Entry 8Y16 (electron microscopy, 2.98 A resolution); this record covers chains A and B of the 6 polymer chains in the assembly.

Chain A:
Protein: Angiotensin-converting enzyme 2
From: Homo sapiens
Notes: EC 3.4.17.23, 3.4.17.-
Reference sequence: Q9BYF1 (ACE2_HUMAN); residue numbers follow UniProt; this construct covers 19-615
Sequence (603 residues; each row starts with the number of its first residue):
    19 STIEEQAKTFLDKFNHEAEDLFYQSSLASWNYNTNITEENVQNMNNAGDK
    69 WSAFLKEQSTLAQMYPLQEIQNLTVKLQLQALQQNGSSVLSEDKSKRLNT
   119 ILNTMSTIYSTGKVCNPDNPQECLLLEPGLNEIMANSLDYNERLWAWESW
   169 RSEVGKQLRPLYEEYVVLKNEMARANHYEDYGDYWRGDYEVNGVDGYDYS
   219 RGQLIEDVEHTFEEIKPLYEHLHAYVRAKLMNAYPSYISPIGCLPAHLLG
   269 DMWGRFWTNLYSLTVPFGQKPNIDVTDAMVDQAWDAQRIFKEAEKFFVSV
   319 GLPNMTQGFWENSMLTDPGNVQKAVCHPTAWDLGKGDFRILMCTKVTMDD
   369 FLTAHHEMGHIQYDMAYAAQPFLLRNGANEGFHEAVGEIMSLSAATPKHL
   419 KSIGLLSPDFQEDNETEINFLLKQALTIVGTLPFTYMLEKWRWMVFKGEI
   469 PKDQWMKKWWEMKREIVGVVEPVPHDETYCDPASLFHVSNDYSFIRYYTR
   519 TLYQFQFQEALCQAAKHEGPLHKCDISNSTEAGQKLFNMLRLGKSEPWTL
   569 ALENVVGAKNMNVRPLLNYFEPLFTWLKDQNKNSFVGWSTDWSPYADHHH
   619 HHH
Unresolved in the structure: 615-621
Sequence notes: expression tag (616-621)
UniProt features mapped onto this chain:
  - region (Interaction with SARS-CoV spike glycoprotein): D30 to Y41, M82 to P84, K353 to R357
  - active site: E375 (Proton acceptor), H505 (Proton donor)
  - binding site (chloride): R169, W477, K481
  - binding site (substrate): R273, H345, P346, Y515
  - binding site (Zn(2+)): H374, H378, E402
  - glycosylation (N-linked (GlcNAc...) asparagine): N53, N90, N103, N322, N432, N546
Cystine bridges: C133-C141, C344-C361, C530-C542
Covalent attachments: N-acetylglucosamine (NAG) linked to N53, N103, N322, N432, N546; glycan linked to N90
Ion coordination: Zn2+: H374, H378, E402

Chain B:
Protein: Spike glycoprotein
From: Severe acute respiratory syndrome coronavirus 2
Reference sequence: P0DTC2 (SPIKE_SARS2); aligned to UniProt positions 1-1204 over residues 0-1208 (the alignment contains insertions or deletions, so no single offset holds)
Sequence (1248 residues; each row starts with the number of its first residue; note: 5 numbers in that range are skipped by the numbering (no residue carries them; nothing is unmodelled there); numbering starts at 0):
     0 MFVFLVLLPLVSSQCVMPLFNLITTTQSYTNSFTRGVYYPDKVFRSSVLH
    50 LTQDLFLPFFSNVTWF
    68 HAISGTNGTKRFDNPVLPFNDGVYFASTEKSNIIRGWIFGTTLDSKTQSL
   118 LIVNNATNVFIKVCEFQF
   137 CNDPFLDVYHKNNKSWMESESGVYSSANNCTFEYVSQPFLMDLEGKQGNF
   187 KNLREFVFKNIDGYFKIYSKHTPI
   212 IGRDFPQGFSALEPLVDLPIGINITRFQTLLALNRSYLTPGDSSSGWTAG
   262 AADYYVGYLQPRTFLLKYNENGTITDAVDCALDPLSETKCTLKSFTVEKG
   312 IYQTSNFRVQPTESIVRFPNVTNLCPFHEVFNATRFASVYAWNRTRISNC
   362 VADYSVLYNFAPFFAFKCYGVSPTKLNDLCFTNVYADSFVIKGNEVSQIA
   412 PGQTGNIADYNYKLPDDFTGCVIAWNSNKLDSKHSGNYDYWYRSFRKSKL
   462 KPFERDISTEIYQAGNKPCKG
   484 KGPNCYFPLQSYGFRPTYGVGHQPYRVVVLSFELLHAPATVCGPKKSTNL
   534 VKNKCVNFNFNGLTGTGVLTKSNKKFLPFQQFGRDIVDTTDAVRDPQTLE
   584 ILDITPCSFGGVSVITPGTNTSNQVAVLYQGVNCTEVSVAIHADQLTPTW
   634 RVYSTGSNVFQTRAGCLIGAEYVNNSYECDIPIGAGVCASYQTQTKSRRR
   684 ARSVASQSIIAYTMSLGAENSVAYSNNSIAIPTNFTISVTTEILPVSMTK
   734 TSVDCTMYICGDSTECSNLLLQYGSFCTQLKRALTGIAVEQDKNTQEVFA
   784 QVKQIYKTPPIKYFGGFNFSQILPDPSKPSKRSPIEDLLFNKVTLADAGF
   834 IKQYGDCLGDIAARDLICAQKFNGLTVLPPLLTDEMIAQYTSALLAGTIT
   884 SGWTFGAGPALQIPFPMQMAYRFNGIGVTQNVLYENQKLIANQFNSAIGK
   934 IQDSLFSTPSALGKLQDVVNHNAQALNTLVKQLSSKFGAISSVLNDILSR
   984 LDPPEAEVQIDRLITGRLQSLQTYVTQQLIRAAEIRASANLAATKMSECV
  1034 LGQSKRVDFCGKGYHLMSFPQSAPHGVVFLHVTYVPAQEKNFTTAPAICH
  1084 DGKAHFPREGVFVSNGTHWFVTQRNFYEPQIITTDNTFVSGNCDVVIGIV
  1134 NNTVYDPLQLELDSFKEELDKYFKNHTSPDVDLGDISGINASVVNIQKEI
  1184 DRLNEVAKNLNESLIDLQELGKYEQGGGSGYIPEAPRDGQAYVRKDGEWV
  1234 LLSTFLGGGSAWSHPQFEK
Unresolved in the structure: 0-25, 68-80, 137-158, 173-187, 244-263, 677-688, 828-854, 1141-1252
Sequence notes: insertion (16); variant P17 (Asn in P0DTC2), F19 (Thr in P0DTC2), N20 (Thr in P0DTC2), L21 (Arg in P0DTC2), I22 (Thr in P0DTC2), T23 (Gln in P0DTC2), T24 (Leu in P0DTC2), T25 (Pro in P0DTC2), Q26 (Pro in P0DTC2), S27 (Ala in P0DTC2), L50 (Ser in P0DTC2), F127 (Val in P0DTC2), D143 (Gly142 in P0DTC2), S157 (Phe in P0DTC2), G158 (Arg in P0DTC2), I212 (Leu in P0DTC2), G213 (Val in P0DTC2), F216 (Leu in P0DTC2), N245 (His in P0DTC2), D264 (Ala in P0DTC2), V332 (Ile in P0DTC2), H339 (Gly in P0DTC2), T356 (Lys in P0DTC2), F371 (Ser in P0DTC2), P373 (Ser in P0DTC2), F375 (Ser in P0DTC2), A376 (Thr in P0DTC2), K403 (Arg in P0DTC2), N405 (Asp in P0DTC2), S408 (Arg in P0DTC2), N417 (Lys in P0DTC2), K440 (Asn in P0DTC2), H445 (Val in P0DTC2), S446 (Gly in P0DTC2), D450 (Asn in P0DTC2), W452 (Leu in P0DTC2), S455 (Leu in P0DTC2), K460 (Asn in P0DTC2), N477 (Ser in P0DTC2), K478 (Thr in P0DTC2), K481 (Asn in P0DTC2), K484 (Glu in P0DTC2), P486 (Phe in P0DTC2), R498 (Gln in P0DTC2), Y501 (Asn in P0DTC2), H505 (Tyr in P0DTC2), K554 (Glu in P0DTC2), V570 (Ala in P0DTC2), G614 (Asp in P0DTC2), S621 (Pro in P0DTC2), Y655 (His in P0DTC2), V670 (Ile in P0DTC2), K679 (Asn in P0DTC2), R681 (Pro in P0DTC2), K764 (Asn in P0DTC2), Y796 (Asp in P0DTC2), F939 (Ser in P0DTC2), H954 (Gln in P0DTC2), K969 (Asn in P0DTC2), L1143 (Pro in P0DTC2); engineered mutation P817 (Phe in P0DTC2), P892 (Ala in P0DTC2), P899 (Ala in P0DTC2), P942 (Ala in P0DTC2), P986 (Lys in P0DTC2), P987 (Val in P0DTC2); expression tag (1209-1252)
UniProt features mapped onto this chain:
  - glycosylation: N334 (N-linked (GlcNAc...) (complex) asparagine)
Cystine bridges: C131-C166, C291-C301, C379-C432, C480-C488, C617-C649, C662-C671, C738-C760, C743-C749, C1032-C1043, C1082-C1126
Covalent attachments: N-acetylglucosamine (NAG) linked to N282, N331, N343, N354, N616, N709, N717, N801, N1074, N1098, N1134

How chain A and chain B interact:
Contacting residue pairs (28; chain A residue first):
  S19(A) - A475(B)  hydrogen bond (side chain-backbone)
  S19(A) - G476(B)
  S19(A) - N477(B)
  Q24(A) - A475(B)
  Q24(A) - N487(B)
  T27(A) - F456(B)
  T27(A) - Y489(B)
  D30(A) - F456(B)
  K31(A) - Q493(B)
  H34(A) - Y453(B)  hydrogen bond
  H34(A) - Q493(B)  hydrogen bond
  H34(A) - S494(B)
  E35(A) - Q493(B)  hydrogen bond
  D38(A) - Y449(B)  hydrogen bond
  D38(A) - R498(B)  salt bridge
  Y41(A) - R498(B)
  Y41(A) - T500(B)
  Y41(A) - Y501(B)
  Q42(A) - Y449(B)
  Q42(A) - R498(B)
  M82(A) - N487(B)
  Y83(A) - N487(B)
  K353(A) - Y501(B)
  K353(A) - G502(B)  hydrogen bond (backbone-backbone)
  K353(A) - H505(B)
  G354(A) - G502(B)
  D355(A) - T500(B)
  R357(A) - T500(B)  hydrogen bond
Interface residues without a listed pair, chain A (19 interface residues in all): F28, E37, N330
Interface residues without a listed pair, chain B (16 interface residues in all): S455

Overview:
The interface between chain A and chain B involves 19 residues on one side and 16 on the other; the contacts
include 7 hydrogen bonds and 1 salt bridge. Among the polar pairs are D38(A)-R498(B), S19(A)-A475(B) and
H34(A)-Y453(B).
Here chain A is Angiotensin-converting enzyme 2 (Homo sapiens) and chain B is Spike glycoprotein (Severe acute
respiratory syndrome coronavirus 2). Entry 8Y16 (Cryo-EM structure of SARS-CoV-2 Omicron JN.1 spike protein in
complex with human ACE2) was determined by electron microscopy, deposited together with 8WP8, 8XN2, 8XN3,
8XN5, 8XNF, 8XNK and 8Y18.
